5E0K - chains A and B of the 4 polymer chains in the assembly; structure by X-ray diffraction, 2.76 A resolution.

[Chain A]
Molecule: Tryptophan synthase alpha chain
From: Pyrococcus furiosus (strain ATCC 43587 / DSM 3638 / JCM 8422 / Vc1)
Notes: EC 4.2.1.20
UniProtKB: Q8U094 (TRPA_PYRFU); numbering as in UniProt (aligned over 1-248)
Sequence (248 residues; row label = number of the first residue in the row):
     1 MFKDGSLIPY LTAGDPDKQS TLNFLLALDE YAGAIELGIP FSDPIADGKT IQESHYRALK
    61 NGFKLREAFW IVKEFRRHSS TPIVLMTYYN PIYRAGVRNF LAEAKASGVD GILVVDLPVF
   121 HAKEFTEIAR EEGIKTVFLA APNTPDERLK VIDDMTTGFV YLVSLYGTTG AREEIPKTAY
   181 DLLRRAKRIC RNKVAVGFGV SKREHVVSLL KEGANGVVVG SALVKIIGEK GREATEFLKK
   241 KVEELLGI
Not modelled in the structure: 167-172
Swiss-Prot annotation at these positions:
  - active site (Proton acceptor): E36, D47

[Chain B]
Molecule: Tryptophan synthase beta chain 1
From: Pyrococcus furiosus (strain ATCC 43587 / DSM 3638 / JCM 8422 / Vc1)
Notes: EC 4.2.1.20
UniProtKB: Q8U093 (TRPB1_PYRFU); residues 1-388 here = UniProt positions 1-388
Sequence (396 residues; each row starts with the number of its first residue):
     1 MWFGEFGGQY VPETLIEPLK ELEKAYKRFK DDEEFNRQLN YYLKTWAGRP TPLYYAKRLT
    61 EKIGGAKIYL KREDLVHGGA HKTNNAIGQA LLAKFMGKTR LIAETGAGQH GVATAMAGAL
   121 LGMKVDIYMG AEDVERQKMN VFRMKLLGAN VIPVNSGSRT LKDAINEALR DWVATFEYTH
   181 YLIGSVVGPH PYPTIVRDFQ SVIGREAKAQ ILEAEGQLPD VIVACVGGGS NAMGIFYPFV
   241 NDKKVKLVGV EAGGKGLESG KHSASLNAGQ VGVFHGMLSY FLQDEEGQIK PTHSIAPGLD
   301 YPGVGPEHAY LKKIQRAEYV TVTDEEALKA FHELSRTEGI IPALESAHAV AYAMKLAKEM
   361 SRDEIIIVNL SGRGDKDLDI VLKVSGNVLE HHHHHH
Not modelled in the structure: 386-396
Differences from the reference sequence: expression tag (389-396)
Modified / non-standard residues: K82 ((2S)-2-amino-6-[[3-hydroxy-2-methyl-5-(phosphonooxymethyl)pyridin-4-yl]methylideneamino]hexanoic acid; LLP)
Swiss-Prot annotation at these positions:
  - modified residue: K82 (N6-(pyridoxal phosphate)lysine)
What the authors report for this chain:
  - mutagenesis - P12L/E17G/I68V/F274S/T292S/T321A (9.4-fold), E17G/I68V/F274S/T292S/T321A (2.2 s-1), T292S (3.5-fold): increased catalytic activity
  - catalytic residues: E104 (proposed by the authors, not directly observed)

[Chain A / chain B interface]
Contacting residue pairs (72):
  P40(A) with Q288(B)
  F41(A) with V273(B); F274(B), hydrophobic; Q288(B)
  S42(A) with K162(B); F274(B); Q288(B); I289(B), hydrogen bond (side chain-backbone)
  D43(A) with K162(B); H275(B), salt bridge; I289(B)
  P44(A) with N166(B), hydrogen bond (backbone-side chain)
  I45(A) with L15(B), hydrophobic; N166(B); L169(B), hydrophobic; H275(B)
  A46(A) with P12(B), hydrophobic
  D47(A) with R170(B), hydrogen bond (backbone-side chain)
  G48(A) with R170(B)
  K49(A) with S156(B); E167(B), salt bridge
  Q52(A) with D163(B), hydrogen bond; N166(B), hydrogen bond; R170(B), hydrogen bond
  E53(A) with S156(B); G157(B), hydrogen bond (side chain-backbone)
  Y56(A) with K162(B); D163(B), hydrogen bond; N166(B)
  L59(A) with Q288(B)
  K64(A) with E286(B)
  L65(A) with E286(B), hydrogen bond (backbone-side chain)
  Y89(A) with Y10(B), hydrophobic; V273(B), hydrophobic
  N90(A) with G272(B); V273(B), hydrogen bond (side chain-backbone); F274(B); Q283(B), hydrogen bond; G287(B), hydrogen bond (side chain-backbone)
  Y93(A) with V271(B); L278(B), hydrophobic
  R94(A) with Q270(B), hydrogen bond; Q283(B); D284(B), hydrogen bond (side chain-backbone); E285(B), hydrogen bond (side chain-backbone); G287(B)
  V115(A) with P12(B)
  D116(A) with Y10(B); V11(B)
  L117(A) with Y10(B), hydrophobic
  P118(A) with Q9(B); V11(B)
  F120(A) with Q9(B); K20(B)
  H121(A) with M1(B); W2(B); Q9(B), hydrogen bond (side chain-backbone)
  L139(A) with E13(B)
  A140(A) with E13(B)
  A141(A) with E13(B); T14(B)
  N143(A) with E13(B); T14(B), hydrogen bond (side chain-backbone); E17(B); V173(B)
  T144(A) with E13(B), hydrogen bond
  P145(A) with E17(B)
  R148(A) with E13(B), salt bridge; I16(B); E17(B), salt bridge; K20(B)
  L165(A) with V173(B), hydrophobic
Interface residues without a listed pair, chain A (37 interface residues in all): F63, V119, I152
Interface residues without a listed pair, chain B (40 interface residues in all): E5, G8, S158, F176, G276
Interface features reported in the paper:
  - residue pairs: D43(A)-H275(B) (hydrogen bond), R148(A)-E17(B) (salt bridge)

[In short]
37 residues of chain A and 40 residues of chain B are in contact; the contacts include 18 hydrogen bonds and 4
salt bridges. Polar contacts include D43(A)-H275(B), K49(A)-E167(B) and R148(A)-E13(B). The paper describes a
hydrogen bond between D43(A) and H275(B); a salt bridge between R148(A) and E17(B). The paper reports the
catalytic residue E104(B); P12L/E17G/I68V/F274S/T292S/T321A, E17G/I68V/F274S/T292S/T321A and T292S of chain B
increase catalytic activity.
Here chain A is Tryptophan synthase alpha chain and chain B is Tryptophan synthase beta chain 1, both from
Pyrococcus furiosus (strain ATCC 43587 / DSM 3638 / JCM 8422 / Vc1). Entry 5E0K (X-ray crystal structure of
tryptophan synthase complex from Pyrococcus furiosus at 2.76 A) was determined by X-ray diffraction, deposited
together with 5DVZ, 5DW0 and 5DW3.
